Entry 9DMV (electron microscopy, 2.13 A resolution); this record covers chains A and E of the 7 polymer chains in the assembly.

# Chain A
Protein: Acetylcholine receptor subunit alpha
From: Homo sapiens
UniProtKB: P02708 (ACHA_HUMAN); residues -19 to 437 here correspond to UniProt positions 1-457 (UniProt number = residue number + 20)
Chain sequence (457 residues; row label = number of the first residue in the row; numbers below 1 keep their minus sign (Met-19 is residue -19)):
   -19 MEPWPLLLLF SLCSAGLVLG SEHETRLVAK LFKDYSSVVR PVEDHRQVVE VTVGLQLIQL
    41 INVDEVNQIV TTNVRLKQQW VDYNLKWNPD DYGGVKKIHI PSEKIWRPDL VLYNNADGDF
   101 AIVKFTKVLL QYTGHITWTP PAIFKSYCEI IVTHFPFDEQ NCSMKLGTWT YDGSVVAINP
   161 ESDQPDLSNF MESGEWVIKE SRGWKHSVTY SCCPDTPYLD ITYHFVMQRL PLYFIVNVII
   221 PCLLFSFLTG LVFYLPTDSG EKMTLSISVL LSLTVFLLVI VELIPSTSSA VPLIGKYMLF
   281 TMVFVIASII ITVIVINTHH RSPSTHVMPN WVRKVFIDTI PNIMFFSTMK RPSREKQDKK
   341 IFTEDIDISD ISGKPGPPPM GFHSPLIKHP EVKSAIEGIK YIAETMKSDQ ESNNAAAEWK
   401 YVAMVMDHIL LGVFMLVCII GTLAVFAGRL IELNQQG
Unresolved in the structure: -19 to 0, 330-368
UniProt features mapped onto this chain:
  - glycosylation: Asn141 (N-linked (GlcNAc...) asparagine)
Disulfide bonds: Cys128-Cys142
Covalent attachments: glycan linked to Asn141

# Chain E
Protein: Acetylcholine receptor subunit beta
From: Homo sapiens
UniProtKB: P11230 (ACHB_HUMAN); residues -22 to 478 here correspond to UniProt positions 1-501 (UniProt number = residue number + 23)
Chain sequence (502 residues; row label = number of the first residue in the row; numbers below 1 keep their minus sign (Met-22 is residue -22)):
   -22 MTPGALLMLL GALGAPLAPG VRGSEAEGRL REKLFSGYDS SVRPAREVGD RVRVSVGLIL
    38 AQLISLNEKD EEMSTKVYLD LEWTDYRLSW DPAEHDGIDS LRITAESVWL PDVVLLNNND
    98 GNFDVALDIS VVVSSDGSVR WQPPGIYRSS CSIQVTYFPF DWQNCTMVFS SYSYDSSEVS
   158 LQTGLGPDGQ GHQEIHIHEG TFIENGQWEI IHKPSRLIQP PGDPRGGREG QRQEVIFYLI
   218 IRRKPLFYLV NVIAPCILIT LLAIFVFYLP PDAGEKMGLS IFALLTLTVF LLLLADKVPE
   278 TSLSVPIIIK YLMFTMVLVT FSVILSVVVL NLHHRSPHTH QMPLWVRQIF IHKLPLYLRL
   338 KRPKPERDLM PEPPHCSSPG SGWGRGTDEY FIRKPPSDFL FPKPNRFQPE LSAPDLRRFI
   398 DGPNRAVALL PELREVVSSI SYIARQLQEQ EDHDALKEDW QFVAMVVDRL FLWTFIIFTS
   458 VGTLVIFLDA TYHLPPPDPF PS
Unresolved in the structure: -22 to 0, 164-167, 200-205, 342-406
Differences from the reference sequence: expression tag (479)
UniProt features mapped onto this chain:
  - modified residue: Tyr367 (Phosphotyrosine)
  - glycosylation: Asn141 (N-linked (GlcNAc...) asparagine)
Disulfide bonds: Cys128-Cys142
Covalent attachments: N-acetylglucosamine (NAG) linked to Asn141

# Chain A / chain E interface
Residue-residue contacts (108; chain A residue first):
  Ser1(A) - Val19(E)
  Ser1(A) - Arg20(E)  hydrogen bond (side chain-backbone)
  Ser1(A) - Pro21(E)
  Ser1(A) - Ala22(E)  hydrogen bond (backbone-backbone)
  Ser1(A) - Arg23(E)
  Ser1(A) - Tyr63(E)  hydrogen bond (backbone-side chain)
  Glu2(A) - Tyr63(E)
  His3(A) - Val25(E)
  Glu4(A) - Val19(E)
  Val8(A) - Asp16(E)
  Gln39(A) - Asn96(E)  hydrogen bond
  Gln39(A) - Ser127(E)
  Arg55(A) - Leu93(E)
  Arg55(A) - Phe100(E)
  Arg55(A) - Tyr149(E)  hydrogen bond
  Gly73(A) - Val25(E)
  Val75(A) - Val25(E)  hydrophobic
  Lys77(A) - Asp152(E)  salt bridge
  Lys77(A) - Glu155(E)  salt bridge
  His79(A) - Ser150(E)
  His79(A) - Tyr151(E)
  His79(A) - Glu155(E)  salt bridge
  Lys104(A) - Gly98(E)  hydrogen bond (side chain-backbone)
  Thr106(A) - Tyr149(E)
  Lys107(A) - Ser150(E)
  Lys107(A) - Tyr151(E)  hydrogen bond
  Thr119(A) - Tyr149(E)  hydrogen bond (backbone-side chain)
  Pro120(A) - Tyr149(E)
  Pro121(A) - Phe100(E)  hydrophobic
  Pro121(A) - Tyr149(E)
  Ile123(A) - Gly98(E)
  Met171(A) - Ser127(E)
  Gly174(A) - Thr278(E)
  Gly174(A) - Ser279(E)  hydrogen bond (backbone-backbone)
  Gly174(A) - Leu280(E)
  Glu175(A) - Glu277(E)
  Leu210(A) - Ser279(E)  hydrogen bond (backbone-side chain)
  Leu210(A) - Leu280(E)  hydrophobic
  Leu212(A) - Ser279(E)
  Leu212(A) - Val282(E)  hydrophobic
  Tyr213(A) - Pro276(E)
  Tyr213(A) - Glu277(E)
  Tyr213(A) - Thr278(E)
  Tyr213(A) - Ser279(E)  hydrogen bond (backbone-side chain)
  Val216(A) - Val282(E)  hydrophobic
  Val216(A) - Ile286(E)  hydrophobic
  Val216(A) - Met290(E)
  Asn217(A) - Ile286(E)
  Leu224(A) - Thr297(E)
  Phe225(A) - Leu261(E)  hydrophobic
  Phe225(A) - Thr265(E)
  Phe227(A) - Ile301(E)  hydrophobic
  Leu228(A) - Leu261(E)  hydrophobic
  Leu228(A) - Thr297(E)
  Leu228(A) - Val300(E)  hydrophobic
  Leu228(A) - Ile301(E)  hydrophobic
  Leu231(A) - Ile301(E)  hydrophobic
  Leu231(A) - Val304(E)
  Tyr234(A) - Val304(E)
  Tyr234(A) - Asn308(E)  hydrogen bond (backbone-side chain)
  Tyr234(A) - Arg312(E)  hydrogen bond
  Leu235(A) - Met254(E)  hydrophobic
  Leu235(A) - Val304(E)
  Leu235(A) - Leu307(E)  hydrophobic
  Pro236(A) - Leu307(E)
  Pro236(A) - Asn308(E)
  Pro236(A) - His311(E)
  Asp238(A) - His311(E)
  Ser239(A) - His311(E)
  Glu241(A) - Gly251(E)
  Glu241(A) - Glu252(E)  hydrogen bond (side chain-backbone)
  Glu241(A) - Lys253(E)
  Glu241(A) - Met254(E)  hydrogen bond (side chain-backbone)
  Glu241(A) - Gly255(E)
  Glu241(A) - Leu307(E)
  Thr244(A) - Gly255(E)
  Leu245(A) - Ile258(E)  hydrophobic
  Leu245(A) - Val300(E)  hydrophobic
  Ser248(A) - Ile258(E)
  Ser248(A) - Phe259(E)
  Val249(A) - Ile258(E)  hydrophobic
  Leu251(A) - Leu262(E)
  Ser252(A) - Leu262(E)
  Ser252(A) - Thr265(E)
  Val255(A) - Leu262(E)  hydrophobic
  Phe256(A) - Thr265(E)
  Val259(A) - Leu269(E)  hydrophobic
  Glu262(A) - Leu269(E)
  Leu263(A) - Ala272(E)  hydrophobic
  Phe326(A) - Arg312(E)
  Phe326(A) - His317(E)
  Ser327(A) - Thr316(E)
  Thr328(A) - His315(E)  hydrogen bond (side chain-backbone)
  Thr328(A) - Thr316(E)  hydrogen bond (backbone-backbone)
  Ile376(A) - Val413(E)  hydrophobic
  Ile379(A) - Ser416(E)
  Lys380(A) - Glu412(E)  salt bridge
  Lys380(A) - Ser416(E)
  Ala383(A) - Ser416(E)
  Ala383(A) - Tyr419(E)
  Met386(A) - Ile420(E)  hydrophobic
  Met386(A) - Gln423(E)
  Lys387(A) - Tyr419(E)
  Gln390(A) - Tyr419(E)  hydrogen bond
  Gln390(A) - Gln423(E)  hydrogen bond
  Tyr401(A) - Thr316(E)
  Met404(A) - Thr316(E)
  Met404(A) - His317(E)
Interface residues without a listed pair, chain A (71 interface residues in all): Thr5, Ile41, Asn53, Tyr72, Gly74, Pro81, Ser173, Ile220, Pro221, Leu258, Ala397
Interface residues without a listed pair, chain E (75 interface residues in all): Gly14, Ser18, Arg64, Trp86, Asn94, Asn95, Asp97, Asn99, Val266, Leu268, Val275, Ser281, Met293, Val294, Val305, Gln318, Pro320, Glu409, Glu426, Trp437

# Overview
Chain A and chain E form an interface of 71 and 75 residues respectively, with 19 hydrogen bonds and 4 salt
bridges. Polar contacts include Lys77(A)-Asp152(E), Lys77(A)-Glu155(E) and His79(A)-Glu155(E). Covalently
linked N-acetylglucosamine: at Asn141(E).
Chain A is Acetylcholine receptor subunit alpha and chain E is Acetylcholine receptor subunit beta, both from
Homo sapiens; the structure, Human muscle nAChR with fab9-bound, was determined by electron microscopy.
